8DUN - chains H and L of the 12 polymer chains in the assembly; structure by electron microscopy, 5.84 A resolution (low resolution: residue-level contacts below are approximate; hydrogen-bond / salt-bridge calls are withheld).

== Chain H ==
Name: Antibody SKW11 heavy chain
Organism: Macaca fascicularis
Notes: antibody fragment or engineered binder
Amino-acid sequence (231 residues; each row starts with the number of its first residue):
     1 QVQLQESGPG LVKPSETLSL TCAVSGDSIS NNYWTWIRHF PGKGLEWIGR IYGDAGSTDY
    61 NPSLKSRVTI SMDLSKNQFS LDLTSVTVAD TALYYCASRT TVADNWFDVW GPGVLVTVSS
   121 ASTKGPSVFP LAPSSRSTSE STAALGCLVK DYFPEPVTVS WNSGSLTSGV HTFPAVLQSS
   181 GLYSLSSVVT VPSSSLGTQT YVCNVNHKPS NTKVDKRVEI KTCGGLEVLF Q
Disordered / not traced: 121-231

== Chain L ==
Name: Antibody SKW11 light chain
Organism: Macaca fascicularis
Notes: antibody fragment or engineered binder
Amino-acid sequence (214 residues; each row starts with the number of its first residue):
     1 DIQMTQSPSS LSASVGDTVT ITCRATQSIS SLLAWYQYKP GKAPKLLIYQ ASSLHIGVPS
    61 RFSGSGSGTD FTLTISSLQS EDFATYYCQQ HDSRPWTFGQ GTKVDIKRTV AAPSVFIFPP
   121 SEDQVKSGTV SVVCLLNNFY PREASVKWKV DGALKTGNSQ ESVTEQDSKD NTYSLSSTLT
   181 LSSTEYQSHK VYACEVTHQG LSSPVTKSFN RGEC
Disordered / not traced: 1, 108-214

== Interface between chain H and chain L ==
Contacting residue pairs (8; chain H residue first):
  L45(H) - F98(L)
  W47(H) - P95(L)
  W47(H) - W96(L)
  N61(H) - P95(L)
  P62(H) - P95(L)
  N105(H) - H91(L)
  W110(H) - A43(L)
  G111(H) - A43(L)

== In short ==
Chain H and chain L form an interface of 7 and 5 residues respectively.
Here chain H is Antibody SKW11 heavy chain and chain L is Antibody SKW11 light chain, both from Macaca
fascicularis. Entry 8DUN (Cryo-EM Structure of Antibody SKW11 in complex with Western Equine Encephalitis
Virus spike (local refinement from ...) was determined by electron microscopy, deposited together with 8DEE,
8DEF, 8DEQ, 8DUL, 8DWO, 8EEU and 8EEV.
